Entry 4HZN (X-ray diffraction, 2.25 A resolution); this record covers chain A.

== Chain A ==
Molecule: Bifunctional Methylmalonyl-CoA:ACP Acyltransferase/Decarboxylase
Organism: Streptomyces atroolivaceus
UniProt: Q8GGP1 (Q8GGP1_STRAZ); numbering as in UniProt (aligned over 1-319)
Sequence (333 residues; numbered -13 to 319; the number before each row is that of its first residue; numbers below 1 keep their minus sign (Mse-13 is residue -13)):
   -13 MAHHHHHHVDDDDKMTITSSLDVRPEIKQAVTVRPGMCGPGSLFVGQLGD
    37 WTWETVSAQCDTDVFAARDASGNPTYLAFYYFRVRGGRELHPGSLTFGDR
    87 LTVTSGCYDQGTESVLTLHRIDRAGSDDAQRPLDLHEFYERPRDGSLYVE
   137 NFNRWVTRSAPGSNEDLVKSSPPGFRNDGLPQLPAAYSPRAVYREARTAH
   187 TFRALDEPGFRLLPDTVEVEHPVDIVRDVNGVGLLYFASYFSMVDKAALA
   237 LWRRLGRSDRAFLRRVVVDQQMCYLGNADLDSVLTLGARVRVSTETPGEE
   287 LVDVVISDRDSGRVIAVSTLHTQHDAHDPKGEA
Disordered / not traced: -13 to 10, 310-319
Differences from the reference sequence: expression tag (-13 to 0)
Modified residues: Mse-13, Mse1 (selenomethionine); Mse23, Mse229, Mse258 (selenomethionine; parent Met)
From the paper describing this entry:
  - mutagenesis - Y62F: abolished catalytic activity
  - mutagenesis - C24A, S28A, S100A, S174A, Y222F, S225A, Y226F: unchanged catalytic activity
  - mutagenesis - N216L, N263L: decreased catalytic activity
  - mutagenesis - S91A: decreased stability
  - catalytic residues: Tyr62

== Summary ==
From the paper: the catalytic residue Tyr62; N216L and N263L reduce catalytic activity; 11 substitutions were
tested in all.
Chain A is Bifunctional Methylmalonyl-CoA:ACP Acyltransferase/Decarboxylase (Streptomyces atroolivaceus); the
structure, The Structure of the Bifunctional Acetyltransferase/Decarboxylase LnmK from the Leinamycin
Biosynthetic Pathway Revealing Novel Activity for ..., was determined by X-ray diffraction together with 4HZO
and 4HZP from the same study.
